PDB entry 9FEF | electron microscopy, 2.98 A resolution | chains C and D of the 5 polymer chains in the assembly

# Chain C (and D)
Name: malate dehydrogenase
From: Trypanosoma cruzi strain CL Brener
Notes: EC 1.1.1.37; chain D of this document is another copy of the same molecule, construct and numbering; everything in this record applies to it too
UniProt: Q4DRD8 (Q4DRD8_TRYCC); residue numbers follow UniProt; this construct covers 1-323
Sequence (331 residues; row label = number of the first residue in the row; numbers below 1 keep their minus sign (Met-7 is residue -7)):
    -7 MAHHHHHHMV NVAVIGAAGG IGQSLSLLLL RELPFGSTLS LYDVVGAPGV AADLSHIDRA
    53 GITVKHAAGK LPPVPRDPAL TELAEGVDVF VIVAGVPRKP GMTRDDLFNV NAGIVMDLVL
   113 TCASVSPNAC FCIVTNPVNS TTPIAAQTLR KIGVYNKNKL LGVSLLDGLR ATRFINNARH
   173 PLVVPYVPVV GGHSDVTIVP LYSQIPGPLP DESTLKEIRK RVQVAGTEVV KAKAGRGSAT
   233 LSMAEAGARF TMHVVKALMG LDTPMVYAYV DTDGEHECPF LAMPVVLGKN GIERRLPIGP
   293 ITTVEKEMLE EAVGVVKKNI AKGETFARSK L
Disordered / not traced: -7 to 0, 90-95, 322-323 (chain D: -7 to 0, 90-95, 321-323)
Sequence notes: initiating methionine (-7); expression tag (-6 to 0)

# Interface between chain C and chain D
Contacting residue pairs - 9 pairs, chain C then chain D:
  Phe27(C) - Gly252(D)
  Phe27(C) - Leu253(D)
  Phe27(C) - Asp254(D)
  Phe27(C) - Thr255(D)
  Gly252(C) - Met1(D)
  Gly252(C) - Phe27(D)
  Leu253(C) - Phe27(D)
  Asp254(C) - Phe27(D)
  Thr255(C) - Phe27(D)
Interface residues without a listed pair, chain C (7 interface residues in all): Met1, Pro26
Interface residues without a listed pair, chain D (7 interface residues in all): Lys281

# In short
Chain C and chain D each contribute 7 residues to their interface.
Both chains are malate dehydrogenase (Trypanosoma cruzi strain CL Brener). Entry 9FEF (Cryo-EM structure of
Trypanosoma cruzi (MDH)4-PEX5 complex) was determined by electron microscopy (same publication as 9FEE).
